9EQ9 - chain A; structure by X-ray diffraction, 1.84 A resolution.

Chain A:
Protein: Ferritin, mitochondrial
From: Homo sapiens
Notes: EC 1.16.3.1
Reference sequence: Q8N4E7 (FTMT_HUMAN); residues 10-182 here correspond to UniProt positions 70-242 (UniProt number = residue number + 60)
Chain sequence (174 residues; each row starts with the number of its first residue):
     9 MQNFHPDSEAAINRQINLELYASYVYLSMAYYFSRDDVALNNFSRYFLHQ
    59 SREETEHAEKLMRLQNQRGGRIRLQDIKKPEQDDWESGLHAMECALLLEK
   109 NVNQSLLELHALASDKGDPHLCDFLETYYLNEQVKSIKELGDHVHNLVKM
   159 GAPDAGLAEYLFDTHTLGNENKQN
Disordered / not traced: 9-10, 177-182
Differences from the reference sequence: initiating methionine (9)
Bound ions: Mg2+ site 1: Asn25, Tyr32, Gln83; Fe ion site 1: Glu27, Glu62, His65; Fe ion site 2: His57, Glu61; Mg2+ site 2: Gln58, Glu107, Ser144; Mg2+ site 3: Gln58, Glu61; Fe ion site 3: Glu62, Glu107; Mg2+ site 4 near Asp84 (its only coordinating residue here); Mg2+ site 5 near Glu134 (its only coordinating residue here); Mg2+ site 6 near Asn154 (its only coordinating residue here); Fe ion site 4 near His173 (its only coordinating residue here)
Curated features (UniProtKB/Swiss-Prot):
  - binding site (Fe cation): Glu27, Glu62, His65, Glu107, Gln141
What the authors report for this chain:
  - Fe ion coordination: His57, Glu61, His65
  - mutagenesis - H57A/E61A/E64A, E61A, E64A, D131A, E140A: decreased catalytic activity
  - mutagenesis - H57A, E134A: unchanged catalytic activity
  - mutagenesis - D131A: abolished binding to Fe2+
  - mutagenesis - E134A, E140A: decreased binding to Fe2+

Summary:
Asn25, Tyr32 and Gln83 form the Mg2+ site 1. The Fe ion site 1 is built by Glu27, Glu62 and His65. Curated
annotation (UniProt) lists 5 Fe cation-binding residues. From the paper: H57A/E61A/E64A, E61A and E64A, among
others, reduce catalytic activity; Fe ion coordination by His57, Glu61 and His65; 7 substitutions were tested
in all.
Chain A is Ferritin, mitochondrial (Homo sapiens); the structure, Iron loaded mitochondrial ferritin,
anaerobic, was determined by X-ray diffraction, deposited together with 9EQ8, 9EQA, 9EQB and 9EQC.
